5HSW - chains A and B; structure by X-ray diffraction, 3.30 A resolution.

# Chain A
Molecule: Orf 37
Source organism: Human herpesvirus 8 type M
UniProtKB: P88925 (P88925_HHV8); residues 1-486 here = UniProt positions 1-486
Amino-acid sequence (488 residues; numbered -1 to 486; the number before each row is that of its first residue; numbers below 1 keep their minus sign (Gly-1 is residue -1)):
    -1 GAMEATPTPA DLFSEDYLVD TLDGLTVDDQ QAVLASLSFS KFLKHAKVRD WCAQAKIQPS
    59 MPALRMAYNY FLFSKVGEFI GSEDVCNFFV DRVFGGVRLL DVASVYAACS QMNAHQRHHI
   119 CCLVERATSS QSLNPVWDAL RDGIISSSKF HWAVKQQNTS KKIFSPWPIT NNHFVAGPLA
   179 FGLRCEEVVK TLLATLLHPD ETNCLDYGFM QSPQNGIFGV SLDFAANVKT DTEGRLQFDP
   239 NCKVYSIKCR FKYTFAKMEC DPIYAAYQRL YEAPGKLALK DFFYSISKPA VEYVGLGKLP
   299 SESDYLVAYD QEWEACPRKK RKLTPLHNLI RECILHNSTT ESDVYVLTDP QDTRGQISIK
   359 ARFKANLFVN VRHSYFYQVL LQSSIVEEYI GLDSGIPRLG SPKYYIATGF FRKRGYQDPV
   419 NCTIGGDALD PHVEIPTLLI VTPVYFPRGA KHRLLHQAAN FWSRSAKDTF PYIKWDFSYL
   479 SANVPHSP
Disordered / not traced: -1 to 5, 15-29, 157-159, 165-175, 231, 315-323, 390-398, 482-486
Construct notes: expression tag (-1 to 0); engineered mutation Ser244 (Glu in P88925)
Cystine bridges: Cys183-Cys247
What the authors report for this chain:
  - binding site for the 31-nt RNA strand (chain B): Phe179, Lys246, Cys247, Arg248, Phe249, Tyr373
  - conformationally variable residues (loop rearrangement): Phe179
  - mutagenesis - F179A, C247S: unchanged catalytic activity on dsDNA5  P
  - catalytic residues: Ser144, Lys246 (proposed by the authors, not directly observed)
  - catalytic residues: Asp221 (citing earlier work)
  - mutagenesis - P176S, D221S, E244S, V369I: abolished catalytic activity
  - mutagenesis - Y477*: decreased catalytic activity
  - mutagenesis - A61T: unchanged catalytic activity
  - mutagenesis - F179A: abolished catalytic activity on GFP51
  - mutagenesis - C247S: decreased catalytic activity on GFP51
  - mutagenesis - D474N: decreased catalytic activity (RNase activity)

# Chain B
Molecule: 31-nt RNA strand
Sequence (31 nucleotides; numbered 1 to 31; the number before each row is that of its first residue):
     1 GAUCUGAGCC AUUGAAGCAA GCUUCCAGAU C
Disordered / not traced: 1-2, 6-12, 19, 29-31

# How chain A and chain B interact
Contacting residue pairs (13; chain A residue first):
  Ser146(A) with C18(B), phosphate contact
  Phe179(A) with A20(B), stacking on the base
  Lys246(A) with A20(B), base contact
  Cys247(A) with A20(B), hydrogen bond to the sugar; G21(B), phosphate contact
  Arg248(A) with A20(B), salt bridge to the phosphate; G21(B), salt bridge to the phosphate
  Phe249(A) with A20(B), sugar contact; G21(B), hydrogen bond to the phosphate
  Lys250(A) with G21(B), sugar contact
  Ser285(A) with U13(B), phosphate contact
  His371(A) with A20(B), salt bridge to the phosphate
  Tyr373(A) with A20(B), hydrogen bond to the sugar
Other interface residues (no listed pair), chain A (12 interface residues in all): Lys153, Lys286
Other interface residues (no listed pair), chain B (5 interface residues in all): G17

# In short
Chain A and chain B form an interface of 12 and 5 residues respectively, with 3 hydrogen bonds, 3 salt bridges
and 1 aromatic stacking contact. Among the polar pairs are Cys247(A)-A20(B), Tyr373(A)-A20(B) and
Phe249(A)-G21(B). From the paper: catalytic residues Ser144(A), Lys246(A) and Asp221(A); P176S, D221S and
E244S of chain A, among others, abolish catalytic activity; 9 substitutions were tested in all.
Chain A is Orf 37 (Human herpesvirus 8 type M) and chain B is a 31-nt RNA strand; the structure, KSHV SOX RNA
complex, was determined by X-ray diffraction.
